PDB entry 4HBJ | X-ray diffraction, 2.74 A resolution | chains L and H of the 3 polymer chains in the assembly

# Chain L
Molecule: Reaction center protein L chain
Organism: Rhodobacter sphaeroides
UniProtKB: P0C0Y8 (RCEL_RHOSH); residues 1-281 here correspond to UniProt positions 2-282 (UniProt number = residue number + 1)
Amino-acid sequence (281 residues; each row starts with the number of its first residue):
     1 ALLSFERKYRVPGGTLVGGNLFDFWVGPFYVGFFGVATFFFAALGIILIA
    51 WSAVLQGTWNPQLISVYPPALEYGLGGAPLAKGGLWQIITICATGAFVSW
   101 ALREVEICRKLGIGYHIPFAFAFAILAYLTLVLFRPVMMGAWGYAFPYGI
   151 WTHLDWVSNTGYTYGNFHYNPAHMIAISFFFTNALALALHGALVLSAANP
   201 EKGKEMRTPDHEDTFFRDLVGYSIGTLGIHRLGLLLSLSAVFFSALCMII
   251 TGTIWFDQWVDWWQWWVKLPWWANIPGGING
Bound ions: Fe ion: H190, H230 (shared with 3 residues of chain M)
Residues lining bound ligands:
  - bacteriochlorophyll a (BCL), molecule 1: I46, Y128, L131, F146, I150, W151, H153, L154, W156, V157
  - bacteriochlorophyll a (BCL), molecule 2: F97, F121, A124, I125, A127, Y128, L131, W156, V157, S158, T160, G161, Y162, N166, F167, H168, H173, A176, I177, F180, F181, V241, S244, A245, C247, M248
  - bacteriochlorophyll a (BCL), molecule 3: V157, Y162, H168, F181
  - bacteriochlorophyll a (BCL), molecule 4: H168, H173, M174, I177, S178, F181, T182, L185
  - bacteriopheophytin a (BPH), molecule 1: T38, F41, A42, G45, I49, C92, A93, A96, F97, W100, E104, I117, A120, F121, F123, A124, Y128, F146, Y148, G149, I150, H153, F180, L238, V241
  - bacteriopheophytin a (BPH), molecule 2: F181, A184, L185, A188, L189, F216, L219, V220
  - ubiquinone-10 (U10), molecule 1: F29, Y30, V31, G35, T38, F39, W100, R103
  - ubiquinone-10 (U10), molecule 2: T182, A186, L189, H190, L193, F216, Y222, S223, I224, G225, I229, L232

# Chain H
Molecule: Reaction center protein H chain
Organism: Rhodobacter sphaeroides
UniProtKB: P0C0Y7 (RCEH_RHOSH); residues 11-250 here = UniProt positions 11-250
Amino-acid sequence (260 residues; each row starts with the number of its first residue):
     1 MVGVTAFGNFDLASLAIYSFWIFLAGLIYYLQTENMREGYPLENEDGTPA
    51 ANQGPFPLPKPKTFILPHGRGTLTVPGPESEDRPIALARTAVSEGFPHAP
   101 TGDPMKDGVGPASWVARRDLPELDGHGHNKIKPMKAAAGFHVSAGKNPIG
   151 LPVRGCDLEIAGKVVDIWVDIPEQMARFLEVELKDGSTRLLPMQMVKVQS
   201 NRVHVNALSSDLFAGIPTIKSPTEVTLLEEDKICGYVAGGLMYAAPKRKS
   251 VVAAMLAEYA
Unresolved in the structure: 1-10, 250-260
Sequence notes: expression tag (1-10, 251-260)

# Interface between chain L and chain H
Residue-residue contacts (66; chain L residue first):
  A1(L) - L42(H)
  A1(L) - E43(H)
  A1(L) - A50(H)
  A1(L) - E94(H)
  L2(L) - L42(H)
  L2(L) - E43(H)  hydrogen bond (backbone-backbone)
  L3(L) - G39(H)
  L3(L) - Y40(H)  hydrophobic
  L3(L) - L42(H)  hydrophobic
  S4(L) - G39(H)  hydrogen bond (backbone-backbone)
  S4(L) - E43(H)
  S4(L) - E79(H)
  S4(L) - E81(H)
  F5(L) - G39(H)
  F5(L) - E81(H)
  R7(L) - E45(H)  hydrogen bond (side chain-backbone)
  R7(L) - L87(H)
  R7(L) - A88(H)
  R7(L) - R89(H)
  R7(L) - H98(H)  hydrogen bond
  K8(L) - E81(H)  salt bridge
  K8(L) - R83(H)
  K8(L) - I85(H)
  K8(L) - L87(H)
  K8(L) - V109(H)
  K8(L) - G110(H)  hydrogen bond (backbone-backbone)
  K8(L) - S113(H)  hydrogen bond (backbone-side chain)
  K8(L) - W114(H)
  Y9(L) - G110(H)
  Y9(L) - S113(H)
  R10(L) - P97(H)
  R10(L) - H98(H)  hydrogen bond (backbone-backbone)
  V11(L) - L87(H)  hydrophobic
  V11(L) - P97(H)
  V11(L) - H98(H)
  V11(L) - G110(H)
  V11(L) - P111(H)
  V11(L) - Y243(H)
  P12(L) - P97(H)
  P12(L) - H98(H)
  P12(L) - M242(H)
  G13(L) - M242(H)
  D23(L) - P97(H)
  F24(L) - G95(H)
  W25(L) - G95(H)  hydrogen bond (backbone-backbone)
  W25(L) - P97(H)
  K110(L) - P111(H)
  G112(L) - P111(H)
  G112(L) - A238(H)
  A198(L) - F64(H)
  N199(L) - K62(H)  hydrogen bond
  G203(L) - I65(H)
  K204(L) - I65(H)
  E205(L) - I65(H)
  E205(L) - L66(H)
  E205(L) - P67(H)
  M206(L) - F64(H)  hydrophobic
  M206(L) - I65(H)  hydrogen bond (backbone-backbone)
  M206(L) - L66(H)  hydrophobic
  M206(L) - P67(H)
  T208(L) - G125(H)
  P209(L) - E173(H)
  D210(L) - D124(H)
  D210(L) - G125(H)  hydrogen bond (side chain-backbone)
  D210(L) - P172(H)
  T226(L) - E173(H)  hydrogen bond
Interface residues without a listed pair, chain L (31 interface residues in all): G14, L111, D213, L227
Interface residues without a listed pair, chain H (42 interface residues in all): E38, P41, F96, A99, P100, V115, K130, M175

# In short
The interface between chain L and chain H involves 31 residues on one side and 42 on the other, with 12
hydrogen bonds and 1 salt bridge. Polar contacts include K8(L)-E81(H), R7(L)-E45(H) and R7(L)-H98(H).
Chain L is Reaction center protein L chain and chain H is Reaction center protein H chain, both from
Rhodobacter sphaeroides; the structure, Bacterial Photosynthetic Reaction Center from Rhodobacter sphaeroides
with ILE M265 replaced with GLN, was determined by X-ray diffraction.
